PDB entry 8HR1 | electron microscopy, 3.02 A resolution | chains A and I of the 11 polymer chains in the assembly

[Chain A]
Name: Histone H3
Organism: Homo sapiens
UniProtKB: A0A653DHJ5 (A0A653DHJ5_CALMS); residues 38-134 here correspond to UniProt positions 39-135 (UniProt number = residue number + 1)
Amino-acid sequence (97 residues; each row starts with the number of its first residue):
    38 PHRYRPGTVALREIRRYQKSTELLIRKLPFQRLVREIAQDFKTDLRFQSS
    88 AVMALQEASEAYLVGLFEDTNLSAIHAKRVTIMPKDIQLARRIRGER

[Chain I]
Molecule: 147-nt DNA strand
Organism: Homo sapiens
Sequence (147 nucleotides; row label = number of the first residue in the row; numbers below 1 keep their minus sign (DA-73 is residue -73)):
   -73 ACAGGATGTATATATCTGACACGTGCCTGGAGACTAGGGAGTAATCCCCT
   -23 TGGCGGTTAAAACGCGGGGGACAGCGCGTACGTGCGTTTAAGCGGTGCTA
    27 GAGCTGTCTACGACCAATTGAGCGGCCTCGGCACCGGGATTCTCCAG

[Interface between chain A and chain I]
Residue-residue contacts (26; chain A residue first):
  Arg40(A) - DG8(I)  base contact
  Arg40(A) - DT9(I)  hydrogen bond to the base
  Arg40(A) - DG10(I)  hydrogen bond to the sugar
  Tyr41(A) - DT-67(I)  hydrogen bond to the phosphate
  Tyr41(A) - DG-66(I)  phosphate contact
  Tyr41(A) - DG10(I)  hydrogen bond to the phosphate
  Arg42(A) - DT9(I)  phosphate contact
  Pro43(A) - DG8(I)  phosphate contact
  Pro43(A) - DT9(I)  phosphate contact
  Gly44(A) - DG8(I)  phosphate contact
  Gly44(A) - DT9(I)  hydrogen bond to the phosphate
  Thr45(A) - DT9(I)  phosphate contact
  Val46(A) - DT9(I)  hydrogen bond to the phosphate
  Val46(A) - DG10(I)  phosphate contact
  Ala47(A) - DT9(I)  hydrogen bond to the phosphate
  Arg49(A) - DG-66(I)  hydrogen bond to the phosphate
  Arg49(A) - DT-65(I)  salt bridge to the phosphate
  Arg63(A) - DA17(I)  phosphate contact
  Arg63(A) - DG18(I)  salt bridge to the phosphate
  Lys64(A) - DG18(I)  hydrogen bond to the phosphate
  Leu65(A) - DA17(I)  sugar contact
  Leu65(A) - DG18(I)  hydrogen bond to the phosphate
  Pro66(A) - DA17(I)  sugar contact
  Arg69(A) - DA17(I)  salt bridge to the phosphate
  Arg83(A) - DG27(I)  sugar contact
  Lys115(A) - DA-1(I)  salt bridge to the phosphate
Also at the interface, not in a pair above, chain A (18 interface residues in all): His39, Lys56
Also at the interface, not in a pair above, chain I (12 interface residues in all): DA-68, DA-64

[In short]
18 residues of chain A face 12 of chain I across their interface, with 10 hydrogen bonds and 4 salt bridges.
Among the polar pairs are Arg40(A)-DT9(I), Arg40(A)-DG10(I) and Tyr41(A)-DT-67(I).
Chain A is Histone H3 and chain I is a 147-nt DNA strand, both from Homo sapiens; the structure, Cryo-EM
structure of SSX1 bound to the unmodified nucleosome at a resolution of 3.02 angstrom, was determined by
electron microscopy.
